PDB entry 3PW0 | X-ray diffraction, 2.91 A resolution | chains A and B of the 3 polymer chains in the assembly

Chain A:
Name: DNA polymerase IV
From: Sulfolobus solfataricus
Notes: EC 2.7.7.7
UniProtKB: Q97W02 (DPO42_SULSO); residues 1-341 here = UniProt positions 1-341
Chain sequence (347 residues; numbered -5 to 341; the number before each row is that of its first residue; numbers below 1 keep their minus sign (His-5 is residue -5)):
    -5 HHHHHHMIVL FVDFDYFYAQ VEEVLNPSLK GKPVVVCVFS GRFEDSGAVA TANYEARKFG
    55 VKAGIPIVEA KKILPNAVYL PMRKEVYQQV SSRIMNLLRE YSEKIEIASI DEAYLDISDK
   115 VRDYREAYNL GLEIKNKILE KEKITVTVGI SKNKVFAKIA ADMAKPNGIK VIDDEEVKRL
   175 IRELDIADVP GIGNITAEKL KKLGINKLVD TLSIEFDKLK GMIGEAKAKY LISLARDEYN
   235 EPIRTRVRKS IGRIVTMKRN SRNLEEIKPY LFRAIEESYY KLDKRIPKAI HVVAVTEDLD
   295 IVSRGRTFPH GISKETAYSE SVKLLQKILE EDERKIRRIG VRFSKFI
Unresolved in the structure: -5 to 0
Construct notes: expression tag (-5 to 0)
Curated features (UniProtKB/Swiss-Prot):
  - active site: Glu106
  - binding site (Mg(2+)): Asp7, Asp105
  - site: Tyr12 (Substrate discrimination)
  - mutagenesis: Asp105 to Glu106 (Loss of function)
Ion coordination: Ca2+ site 1: Asp7, Phe8, Asp105 (together with 2'-deoxyadenosine 5'-triphosphate); Ca2+ site 2 near Ala181 (its only coordinating residue here)
Residues lining bound ligands: 2'-deoxyadenosine 5'-triphosphate (DTP): Asp7, Phe8, Asp9, Tyr10, Phe11, Tyr12, Val43, Ala44, Thr45, Tyr48, Arg51, Ala57, Gly58, Asp105, Glu106, Lys159
From the paper describing this entry:
  - binding site for the 15-nt DNA strand (chain B): Ile295, Arg332
  - Ca2+ coordination: Ala181

Chain B:
Molecule: 15-nt DNA strand
Sequence (15 nucleotides; numbered 372 to 386; the number before each row is that of its first residue):
   372 TTXAATCCTT CCCCC
Modified residues: PVX (N-(2-amino-5-{formyl[(6aS,8R,9R,9aR)-9-hydroxy-4-methoxy-1,11-dioxo-1,6a,8,9,9a,11-hexahydrocyclopenta[c]furo[3',2':4,5]furo[2,3-h]chromen-8-yl]amino}-6-oxo-1,6-dihydropyrimidin-4-yl)-2-deoxy-5-O-phosphono-beta-D-erythro-pentofuranosylamine) at position 374

Chain A / chain B interface:
Pairs across the interface - 29 pairs, chain A then chain B:
  Val32(A) - DT373(B)  sugar contact
  Ser34(A) - DT373(B)  sugar contact
  Gly41(A) - DT372(B)  sugar contact
  Ala42(A) - DT373(B)  base contact
  Gly58(A) - DT372(B)  base contact
  Gly58(A) - DT373(B)  base contact
  Gly218(A) - DT380(B)  phosphate contact
  Glu219(A) - DT380(B)  phosphate contact
  Ala220(A) - DC379(B)  phosphate contact
  Lys221(A) - DC379(B)  phosphate contact
  Val241(A) - DT377(B)  phosphate contact
  Arg242(A) - DA376(B)  hydrogen bond to the phosphate
  Arg242(A) - DT377(B)  salt bridge to the phosphate
  Lys243(A) - DT377(B)  hydrogen bond to the phosphate
  Ser244(A) - DA376(B)  sugar contact
  Ser244(A) - DT377(B)  hydrogen bond to the phosphate
  Ile245(A) - DA376(B)  phosphate contact
  Gly246(A) - DA376(B)  hydrogen bond to the phosphate
  Arg247(A) - PVX_374(B)  base contact
  Arg247(A) - DA375(B)  salt bridge to the phosphate
  Ile248(A) - PVX_374(B)  base contact
  Ile248(A) - DA375(B)  hydrogen bond to the phosphate
  Val249(A) - PVX_374(B)  base contact
  Thr250(A) - DT373(B)  sugar contact
  Thr250(A) - PVX_374(B)  base contact
  Ile295(A) - PVX_374(B)  base contact
  Arg331(A) - DT373(B)  salt bridge to the phosphate
  Arg332(A) - PVX_374(B)  base contact
  Arg336(A) - DT377(B)  base contact
Other interface residues (no listed pair), chain A (24 interface residues in all): Pro60

Overview:
The interface between chain A and chain B involves 24 residues on one side and 8 on the other, with 5 hydrogen
bonds and 3 salt bridges. Among the polar pairs are Arg242(A)-DA376(B), Lys243(A)-DT377(B) and
Ser244(A)-DT377(B). The paper reports a binding site for the 15-nt DNA strand (chain B) at Ile295(A) and
Arg332(A); Ca2+ coordination by Ala181(A).
Chain A is DNA polymerase IV (Sulfolobus solfataricus) and chain B is a 15-nt DNA strand; the structure,
Ternary complex of Aflatoxin B1 Adduct modified DNA (AFB1-FAPY) with DNA Polymerase IV and incoming dATP, was
determined by X-ray diffraction (same publication as 3PVX, 3PW2, 3PW4, 3PW5 and 3PW7).
